PDB entry 6BJG | X-ray diffraction, 2.29 A resolution | chains A and D of the 4 polymer chains in the assembly

[Chain A]
Molecule: RNA silencing suppressor p19
Organism: Carnation Italian ringspot virus
Reference sequence: Q66104 (P19_CIRV); numbering as in UniProt (aligned over 1-172)
Amino-acid sequence (172 residues; numbered 1 to 172; the number before each row is that of its first residue):
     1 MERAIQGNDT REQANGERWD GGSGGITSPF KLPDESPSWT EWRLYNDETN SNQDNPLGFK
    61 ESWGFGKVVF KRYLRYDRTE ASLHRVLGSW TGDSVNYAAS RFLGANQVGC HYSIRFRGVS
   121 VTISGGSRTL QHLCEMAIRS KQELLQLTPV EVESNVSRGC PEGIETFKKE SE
Disordered / not traced: 50-53, 148-172
Differences from the reference sequence: engineered mutation His111 (Thr in Q66104)
UniProt features mapped onto this chain:
  - mutagenesis: Trp39 (W39G: Complete loss of silencing suppression), Trp42 (W42G: Complete loss of silencing suppression)
Reported in the primary citation:
  - binding site for the 21-nt RNA strand (chain D): His111

[Chain D]
Molecule: 21-nt RNA strand
Sequence (21 nucleotides; each row starts with the number of its first residue):
     1 CGUACGCGGA AUACUUCGAU U

[How chain A and chain D interact]
Residue-residue contacts (20; chain A residue first):
  Arg18(A) with C1(D), phosphate contact; G2(D), salt bridge to the phosphate
  Trp19(A) with G2(D), phosphate contact
  Ser36(A) with C1(D), sugar contact
  Pro37(A) with C1(D), hydrogen bond to the sugar
  Trp39(A) with C1(D), base contact
  Trp42(A) with C1(D), stacking on the base
  Lys60(A) with G2(D), salt bridge to the phosphate
  Tyr73(A) with C1(D), sugar contact
  Gln107(A) with A13(D), hydrogen bond to the sugar; C14(D), hydrogen bond to the phosphate
  Val108(A) with A13(D), sugar contact
  Gly109(A) with U12(D), sugar contact; A13(D), hydrogen bond to the sugar
  Arg115(A) with C1(D), salt bridge to the phosphate
  Ser124(A) with A11(D), hydrogen bond to the sugar; U12(D), sugar contact
  Gly125(A) with U12(D), sugar contact; A13(D), sugar contact
  Gly126(A) with A13(D), sugar contact
Interface residues without a listed pair, chain A (17 interface residues in all): Ser38, Cys110
Interface residues without a listed pair, chain D (7 interface residues in all): U3

[In short]
The interface between chain A and chain D involves 17 residues on one side and 7 on the other; the contacts
include 5 hydrogen bonds, 3 salt bridges and 1 aromatic stacking contact. Among the polar pairs are
Pro37(A)-C1(D), Gln107(A)-A13(D) and Gly109(A)-A13(D). From the paper: a binding site for the 21-nt RNA strand
(chain D) at His111(A).
Chain A is RNA silencing suppressor p19 (Carnation Italian ringspot virus) and chain D is a 21-nt RNA strand;
the structure, CIRV p19 mutant T111H in complex with siRNA, was determined by X-ray diffraction (same
publication as 6BJH and 6BJV).
